Entry 6R02 (X-ray diffraction, 2.65 A resolution); this record covers chains D and E of the 8 polymer chains in the assembly.

# Chain D
Protein: ATP phosphoribosyltransferase regulatory subunit
Source organism: Psychrobacter arcticus
UniProtKB: Q4FTX3 (HISZ_PSYA2); residue numbers follow UniProt; this construct covers 1-387
Sequence (388 residues; row label = number of the first residue in the row; numbering starts at 0):
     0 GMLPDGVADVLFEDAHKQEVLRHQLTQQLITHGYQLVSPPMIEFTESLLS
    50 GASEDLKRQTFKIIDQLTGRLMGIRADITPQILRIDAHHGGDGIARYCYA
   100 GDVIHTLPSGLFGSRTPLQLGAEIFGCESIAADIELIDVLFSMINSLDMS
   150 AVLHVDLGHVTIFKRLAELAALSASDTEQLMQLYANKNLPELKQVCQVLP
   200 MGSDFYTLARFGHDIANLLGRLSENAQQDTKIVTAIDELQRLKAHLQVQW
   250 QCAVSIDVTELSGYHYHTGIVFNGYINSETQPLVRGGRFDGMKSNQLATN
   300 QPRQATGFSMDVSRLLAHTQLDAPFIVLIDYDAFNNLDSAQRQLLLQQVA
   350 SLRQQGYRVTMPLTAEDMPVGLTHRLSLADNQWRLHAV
Not modelled in the structure: 291-300
Sequence notes: expression tag (0)
Small-molecule neighbours: histidine (HIS): Asp76, Thr78, Tyr98, Gln118, Glu122, Tyr263, Tyr265, His266, Arg284, Gly285, Gly286, Phe288, Gly306, Phe307, Ser308
From the paper describing this entry:
  - binding site for histidine: Asp76, Thr78, Gln118, Glu122, Tyr265, His266, Arg284, Ser308
  - mutagenesis - Y263F (>3-fold): decreased catalytic activity on histidine

# Chain E
Protein: ATP phosphoribosyltransferase
Source organism: Psychrobacter arcticus
Notes: EC 2.4.2.17
UniProtKB: Q4FQF7 (HIS1_PSYA2); numbering as in UniProt (aligned over 1-231)
Sequence (232 residues; each row starts with the number of its first residue; numbering starts at 0):
     0 GMTEVTNSLPTSGLLNEANDEFLGLTLALSKGRILEETMPLLRAAGVELL
    50 EDPEASRKLIFPTSNPNVRVLILRASDVPTYVEHGAADFGVAGKDVLLEH
   100 GANHVYELLDLKIAQCKLMTAGVKDAPLPNRRLRIATKYVNVARAYFASQ
   150 GQQVDVIKLYGSMELAPLVGLGDLIVDVVDTGNTLRANGLEARDHICDVS
   200 SRLIVNQVSYKRKFALLEPILDSFKNSINSTS
Not modelled in the structure: 0-21, 55-58, 228-231
Sequence notes: expression tag (0)
Small-molecule neighbours: 1-O-pyrophosphono-5-O-phosphono-ribose (PRP; 1-O-pyrophosphono-5-O-phosphono-alpha-D-ribofuranose): Glu163, Asp176, Val177, Val178, Asp179, Thr180, Gly181, Asn182, Thr183, Leu184

# How chain D and chain E interact
Residue-residue contacts (33):
  Leu110(D) - Glu82(E)
  Leu110(D) - His83(E)
  Phe111(D) - His83(E)
  His153(D) - Lys210(E)
  His153(D) - Arg211(E)
  Asp155(D) - Lys210(E)  salt bridge
  Ala184(D) - Asn102(E)
  Ala184(D) - Tyr105(E)
  Asn185(D) - Ala101(E)
  Asn185(D) - Asn102(E)  hydrogen bond
  Asn185(D) - Val104(E)
  Asn185(D) - Tyr105(E)
  Asn185(D) - Glu106(E)  hydrogen bond (backbone-backbone)
  Lys186(D) - Tyr105(E)
  Lys186(D) - Glu106(E)
  Asn187(D) - Lys93(E)
  Asn187(D) - Glu106(E)
  Leu188(D) - Glu106(E)  hydrogen bond (backbone-backbone)
  Leu188(D) - Leu107(E)
  Pro189(D) - Glu106(E)
  Pro189(D) - Asp109(E)
  Glu190(D) - Lys93(E)  salt bridge
  His212(D) - Tyr209(E)
  His212(D) - Phe213(E)
  Ser254(D) - Lys210(E)
  Asp256(D) - Tyr105(E)
  Asp256(D) - Lys210(E)  salt bridge
  Tyr274(D) - Lys210(E)
  Asn276(D) - Arg211(E)  hydrogen bond (backbone-side chain)
  Ser277(D) - Val207(E)
  Ser277(D) - Arg211(E)  hydrogen bond
  Glu278(D) - Val207(E)
  Thr279(D) - Val207(E)
Other interface residues (no listed pair), chain E (19 interface residues in all): His103, Leu108, Gln206, Glu217

# In short
Chain D and chain E each contribute 19 residues to their interface; the contacts include 5 hydrogen bonds and
3 salt bridges. Among the polar pairs are Asp155(D)-Lys210(E), Glu190(D)-Lys93(E) and Asp256(D)-Lys210(E). The
paper reports a binding site for histidine at Asp76(D), Thr78(D) and Gln118(D) among others; Y263F of chain D
reduces catalytic activity on histidine.
Chain D is ATP phosphoribosyltransferase regulatory subunit and chain E is ATP phosphoribosyltransferase, both
from Psychrobacter arcticus; the structure, Psychrobacter arcticus ATP phosphoribosyltransferase bound to
histidine and PRPP, was determined by X-ray diffraction.
